Entry 9F61 (electron microscopy, 2.55 A resolution); this record covers chains 3A and 3C of the 12 polymer chains in the assembly.

# Chain 3A
Name: Cytochrome c oxidase subunit 1
Source organism: Chlamydomonas reinhardtii
Notes: EC 7.1.1.9
UniProt: P08681 (COX1_CHLRE); residue numbers follow UniProt; this construct covers 1-505
Amino-acid sequence (505 residues; numbered 1 to 505; the number before each row is that of its first residue):
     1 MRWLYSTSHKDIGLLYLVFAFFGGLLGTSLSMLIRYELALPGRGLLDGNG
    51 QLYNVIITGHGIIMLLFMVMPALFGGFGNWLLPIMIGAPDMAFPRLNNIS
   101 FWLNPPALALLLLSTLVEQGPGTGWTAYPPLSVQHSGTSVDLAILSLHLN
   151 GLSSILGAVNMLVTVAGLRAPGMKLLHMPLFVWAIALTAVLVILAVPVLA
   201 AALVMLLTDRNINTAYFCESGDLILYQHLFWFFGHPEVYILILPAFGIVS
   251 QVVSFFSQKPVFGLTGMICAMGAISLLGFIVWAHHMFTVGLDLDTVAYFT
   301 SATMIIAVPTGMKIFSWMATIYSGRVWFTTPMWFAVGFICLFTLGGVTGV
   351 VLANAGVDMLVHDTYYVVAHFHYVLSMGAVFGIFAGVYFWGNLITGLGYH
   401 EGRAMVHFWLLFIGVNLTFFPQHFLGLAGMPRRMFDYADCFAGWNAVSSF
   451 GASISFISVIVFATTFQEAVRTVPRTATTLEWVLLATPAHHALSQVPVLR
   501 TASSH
Not modelled in the structure: 505
Bound ions: Cu ion: His235, His284, His285; Mg2+: Asp363 (shared with Glu122(3C) of chain 3C); heme a Fe site 1 near His370 (its only coordinating residue here); heme a Fe site 2 near His372 (its only coordinating residue here)
Ligand contacts:
  - heme a (HEA), molecule 1: Leu17, Ala20, Phe21, Gly24, Thr28, Ser31, Ile34, Arg35, Tyr53, Ile57, Thr58, His60, Gly61, Met64, Leu65, Met68, Val69, Ala72, Gly124, Trp125, Tyr365, Val368, Phe371, His372, Leu375, Ser376, Val380, Ile383, Phe384, Val387, Leu411, Val415, Thr418, Phe419, Gln422, Arg432, Arg433, Met434, Ala452, Val459, Phe462
  - heme a (HEA), molecule 2: Trp125, Trp231, Val238, Tyr239, Ile242, His284, His285, Thr303, Ile306, Ala307, Thr310, Gly311, Ile314, Phe342, Thr343, Gly346, Val347, Gly349, Val350, Leu352, Ala353, Asp358, His362, Val367, His370, Phe371, Val374, Leu375, Arg432
  - phosphatidylcholine (PC7; (7S)-4-hydroxy-N,N,N-trimethyl-9-oxo-7-[(palmitoyloxy)methyl]-3,5,8-trioxa-4-phosphahexacosan-1-aminium 4-oxide): His228, Trp282, Leu291, Asp292, Thr295, Phe299
  - phosphatidylglycerol (PGT; (1S)-2-{[{[(2R)-2,3-dihydroxypropyl]oxy}(hydroxy)phosphoryl]oxy}-1-[(palmitoyloxy)methyl]ethyl stearate): Ala92, Phe93, Pro94, Arg95, Leu96, Ile99, Leu152, Leu156
  - phosphatidylethanolamine (PTY), molecule 1: Leu145, His148, Val204, Leu207, Ile212
  - phosphatidylethanolamine (PTY), molecule 2: Leu344, Val347, Thr348, Phe420, His423, Phe424, Leu427
Curated features (UniProtKB/Swiss-Prot):
  - binding site (Ca(2+)): Glu37, Gly42
  - binding site (Fe(II)-heme a): His60, His372
  - binding site (Cu cation): His235, Tyr239, His284, His285
  - binding site (O2): Tyr239
  - binding site (Mg(2+)): His362, Asp363
  - binding site (heme a3): His370
  - cross-link: His235 to Tyr239 (1'-histidyl-3'-tyrosine (His-Tyr))

# Chain 3C
Name: cytochrome-c oxidase
Source organism: Chlamydomonas reinhardtii
Notes: EC 7.1.1.9
UniProt: Q9AU02 (Q9AU02_CHLRE); residues 1-153 here = UniProt positions 1-153
Amino-acid sequence (153 residues; numbered 1 to 153; the number before each row is that of its first residue):
     1 MSESKDQLKEKLKADPSFRAELKDRIKNALLSKVPASVPISYNFDSYMLT
    51 EVQPGQLRVLEVDERLVLPTNTLIRLLVTASDVLHSWAVPALGVKMDAVP
   101 GRLNQVWMSINREGVFYGQCSELCGANHSFMPIVVEAISPRQFLTEYVKK
   151 WIS
Bound ions: Mg2+: Glu122 (shared with Asp363(3A) of chain 3A)
Ligand contacts: dinuclear copper ion (CUA): His85, Ser86, Cys120, Ser121, Glu122, Cys124, His128, Met131

# Chain 3A / chain 3C interface
Contacting residue pairs (45; chain 3A residue first):
  Pro41(3A) with Arg58(3C)
  Gly42(3A) with Arg58(3C)
  Gly50(3A) with Ala126(3C)
  Gln51(3A) with Ala126(3C)
  Asn54(3A) with Leu123(3C); Gly125(3C), hydrogen bond (side chain-backbone)
  Thr123(3A) with Leu123(3C)
  Gly124(3A) with Leu123(3C)
  Tyr128(3A) with Glu122(3C)
  Pro129(3A) with Leu84(3C)
  Pro130(3A) with Asp82(3C)
  Leu131(3A) with Val83(3C); Leu123(3C); Cys124(3C), hydrophobic
  Gln134(3A) with Val83(3C)
  Leu223(3A) with Pro100(3C)
  Ile224(3A) with Arg102(3C)
  Gln227(3A) with Leu84(3C)
  Thr288(3A) with Lys95(3C); Met96(3C); Asp97(3C), hydrogen bond (backbone-backbone)
  Val289(3A) with Asp97(3C); Arg102(3C); Asn104(3C)
  Gly290(3A) with Arg102(3C), hydrogen bond (backbone-side chain)
  Met359(3A) with Lys95(3C)
  Leu360(3A) with Gly93(3C)
  His362(3A) with Lys95(3C), hydrogen bond (backbone-side chain)
  Asp363(3A) with Ser121(3C); Glu122(3C)
  Pro431(3A) with Gln119(3C)
  Arg432(3A) with His128(3C)
  Arg433(3A) with Leu123(3C); His128(3C)
  Met434(3A) with Gln119(3C), hydrogen bond; Cys120(3C); His128(3C); Ser129(3C)
  Phe435(3A) with Ser129(3C), hydrogen bond (backbone-side chain); Phe130(3C), hydrophobic
  Asp436(3A) with Arg58(3C), salt bridge; Ser129(3C)
  Tyr437(3A) with Arg58(3C), hydrogen bond (backbone-side chain); Val59(3C)
  Asp439(3A) with Arg58(3C), salt bridge
Interface residues without a listed pair, chain 3A (32 interface residues in all): Gly429, Ala438
Interface residues without a listed pair, chain 3C (26 interface residues in all): Leu60, Pro90, Val99

# Summary
32 residues of chain 3A and 26 residues of chain 3C are in contact, with 7 hydrogen bonds and 2 salt bridges.
Polar pairs include Asp436(3A)-Arg58(3C), Asp439(3A)-Arg58(3C) and Asn54(3A)-Gly125(3C). Bound to chain 3A:
heme a, phosphatidylcholine, phosphatidylglycerol and phosphatidylethanolamine.
Here chain 3A is Cytochrome c oxidase subunit 1 and chain 3C is cytochrome-c oxidase, both from Chlamydomonas
reinhardtii. Entry 9F61 (Structure of the Chlamydomonas reinhardtii respiratory complex IV from respiratory
supercomplex) was determined by electron microscopy, deposited together with 9F5X, 9F5Y, 9F5Z, 9F60 and 9F62.
